2G4M - chains A and B; structure by X-ray diffraction, 1.80 A resolution.

Chain A:
Molecule: Insulin A chain
From: Sus scrofa
Reference sequence: P01315 (INS_PIG); residues 1-21 here correspond to UniProt positions 88-108 (UniProt number = residue number + 87)
Sequence (21 residues; numbered 1 to 21; the number before each row is that of its first residue):
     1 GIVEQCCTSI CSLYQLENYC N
Disulfides: C6-C11

Chain B:
Molecule: Insulin B chain
From: Sus scrofa
Reference sequence: P01315 (INS_PIG); residues 1-30 here correspond to UniProt positions 25-54 (UniProt number = residue number + 24)
Sequence (30 residues; each row starts with the number of its first residue):
     1 FVNQHLCGSH LVEALYLVCG ERGFFYTPKA

Interface between chain A and chain B:
Residue-residue contacts (42):
  G1(A) - A30(B)
  I2(A) - L11(B)  hydrophobic
  I2(A) - L15(B)  hydrophobic
  I2(A) - T27(B)
  V3(A) - P28(B)  hydrophobic
  C6(A) - Q4(B)
  C6(A) - H5(B)
  C6(A) - L6(B)  hydrogen bond (backbone-backbone)
  C6(A) - L11(B)  hydrophobic
  C7(A) - H5(B)  hydrogen bond (backbone-side chain)
  C7(A) - L6(B)
  C7(A) - C7(B)  disulfide
  T8(A) - H5(B)
  S9(A) - H5(B)
  I10(A) - N3(B)
  I10(A) - Q4(B)
  I10(A) - H5(B)
  C11(A) - V2(B)
  C11(A) - N3(B)
  C11(A) - Q4(B)  hydrogen bond (backbone-backbone)
  C11(A) - L6(B)  hydrophobic
  S12(A) - V2(B)
  S12(A) - N3(B)
  L13(A) - V2(B)
  L13(A) - V18(B)  hydrophobic
  L16(A) - V2(B)  hydrophobic
  L16(A) - L11(B)  hydrophobic
  L16(A) - L15(B)  hydrophobic
  L16(A) - V18(B)  hydrophobic
  E17(A) - V18(B)
  E17(A) - R22(B)  salt bridge
  N18(A) - F25(B)
  Y19(A) - L15(B)  hydrophobic
  Y19(A) - F24(B)
  Y19(A) - F25(B)  hydrogen bond (backbone-backbone)
  C20(A) - C19(B)  disulfide
  C20(A) - R22(B)
  C20(A) - G23(B)
  N21(A) - R22(B)
  N21(A) - G23(B)  hydrogen bond (backbone-backbone)
  N21(A) - F24(B)  hydrogen bond (side chain-backbone)
  N21(A) - F25(B)
Interface residues without a listed pair, chain B (19 interface residues in all): A14, Y26
Inter-chain disulfides: C7(A)-C7(B), C20(A)-C19(B)

Overview:
The interface between chain A and chain B involves 17 residues on one side and 19 on the other, with 2
disulfide bonds, 6 hydrogen bonds and 1 salt bridge. Polar pairs include E17(A)-R22(B), C7(A)-H5(B) and
N21(A)-F24(B).
Chain A is Insulin A chain and chain B is Insulin B chain, both from Sus scrofa; the structure, Insulin
collected at 2.0 A wavelength, was determined by X-ray diffraction.
